1IE9 - chain A; structure by X-ray diffraction, 1.40 A resolution.

== Chain A ==
Protein: Vitamin D3 receptor
Source organism: Homo sapiens
Reference sequence: P11473 (VDR_HUMAN); numbering as in UniProt; present here: 118-164, 216-427
Chain sequence (259 residues; row label = number of the first residue in the row; note: 51 numbers in that range are skipped by the numbering (no residue carries them; nothing is unmodelled there)):
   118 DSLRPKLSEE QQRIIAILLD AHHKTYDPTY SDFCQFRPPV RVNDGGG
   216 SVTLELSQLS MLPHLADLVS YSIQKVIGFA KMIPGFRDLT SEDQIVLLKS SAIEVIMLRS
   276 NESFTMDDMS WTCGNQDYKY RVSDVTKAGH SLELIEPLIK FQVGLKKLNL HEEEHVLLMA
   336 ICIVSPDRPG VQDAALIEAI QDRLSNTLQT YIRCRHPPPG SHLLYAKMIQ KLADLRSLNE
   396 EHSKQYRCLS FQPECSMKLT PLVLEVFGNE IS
Unresolved in the structure: 424-427
Residues lining bound ligands: 1,25 dihydroxy vitamin d3 (VDX; 5-{2-[1-(5-hydroxy-1,5-dimethyl-hexyl)-7a-methyl-octahydro-inden-4-ylidene]-ethylidene}-4-methylene-cyclohexane-1,3-diol): Y143, Y147, F150, L227, L230, L233, V234, S237, I268, I271, M272, R274, S275, S278, W286, C288, Y295, V300, H305, L309, L313, H397, Y401, L404, V418
From the paper describing this entry:
  - binding site for 1,25 dihydroxy vitamin d3: Y143, L227, L233, V234, S237, R274, S275, S278, W286, V300, H305, L309, H397, V418
  - contacts within the chain: Y147-C288 (hydrophobic contact), F150-C288 (hydrophobic contact), S278-C288 (hydrophobic contact), C288-Y295 (hydrophobic contact)
  - mutagenesis - S278A, C288A: decreased signaling (citing earlier work)

== In short ==
Ligands of chain A: 1,25 dihydroxy vitamin d3. From the paper: a binding site for 1,25 dihydroxy vitamin d3 at
Y143, L227 and L233 among others; S278A and C288A reduce signaling.
Chain A is Vitamin D3 receptor (Homo sapiens); the structure, Crystal Structure Of The Nuclear Receptor For
Vitamin D Ligand Binding Domain Bound to MC1288, was determined by X-ray diffraction, deposited together with
1IE8.
